6KIH - chain A; structure by X-ray diffraction, 3.00 A resolution.

# Chain A
Molecule: Tll1590 protein
Organism: Thermosynechococcus elongatus
UniProtKB: Q8DIJ5 (Q8DIJ5_THEEB); numbering as in UniProt (aligned over 1-452)
Sequence (455 residues; row label = number of the first residue in the row; numbers below 1 keep their minus sign (Gly-2 is residue -2)):
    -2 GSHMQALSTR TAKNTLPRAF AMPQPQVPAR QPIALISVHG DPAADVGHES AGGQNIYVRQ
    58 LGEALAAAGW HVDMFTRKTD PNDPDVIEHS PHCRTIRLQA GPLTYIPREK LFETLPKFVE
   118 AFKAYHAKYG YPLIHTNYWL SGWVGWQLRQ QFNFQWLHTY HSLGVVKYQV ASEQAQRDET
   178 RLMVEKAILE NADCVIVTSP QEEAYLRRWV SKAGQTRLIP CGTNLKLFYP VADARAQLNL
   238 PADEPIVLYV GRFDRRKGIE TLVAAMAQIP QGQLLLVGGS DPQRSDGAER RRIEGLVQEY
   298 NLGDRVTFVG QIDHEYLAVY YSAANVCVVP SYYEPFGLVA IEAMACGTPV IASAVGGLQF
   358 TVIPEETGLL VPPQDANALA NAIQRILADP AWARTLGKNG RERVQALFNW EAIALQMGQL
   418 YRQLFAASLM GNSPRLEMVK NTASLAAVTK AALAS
Disordered / not traced: -2 to 26, 427-452
Sequence notes: expression tag (-2 to 0)
Small-molecule neighbours: UDP (uridine-5'-diphosphate): Val43, Gly44, Ala48, Gly49, Gly50, Val247, Gly248, Arg249, Arg253, Lys254, Val274, Gly275, Gly307, Gln308, Ile309, His311, Leu314, Tyr318, Glu331, Phe333, Gly334, Leu335, Val336, Glu339
From the paper describing this entry:
  - binding site for UDP: Arg249, Arg253, Leu335, Glu339
  - binding site for 6-O-phosphono-beta-D-fructofuranose: Ala48, Gln51, Arg105, Arg178
  - binding site for alpha-D-glucopyranose: His158, Glu331, Pro332
  - catalytic residues: His158, Glu331
  - mutagenesis - R105A, R178A, R249A, R253A: decreased catalytic activity
  - mutagenesis - H158A, E331A: abolished catalytic activity

# Overview
Ligands of chain A: UDP. The paper reports catalytic residues His158 and Glu331; R105A, R178A and R249A, among
others, reduce catalytic activity; 6 substitutions were tested in all.
Chain A is Tll1590 protein (Thermosynechococcus elongatus); the structure, Sucrose-phosphate synthase
(tll1590) from Thermosynechococcus elongatus, was determined by X-ray diffraction together with 6LDQ from the
same study.
